Entry 7K23 (electron microscopy, 3.30 A resolution); this record covers chains H2 and C of the 15 polymer chains in the assembly.

== Chain H2 ==
Protein: 8A7H5 Fab heavy chain
From: Rattus norvegicus
Notes: antibody fragment or engineered binder
Amino-acid sequence (117 residues; numbered 1 to 117; the number before each row is that of its first residue):
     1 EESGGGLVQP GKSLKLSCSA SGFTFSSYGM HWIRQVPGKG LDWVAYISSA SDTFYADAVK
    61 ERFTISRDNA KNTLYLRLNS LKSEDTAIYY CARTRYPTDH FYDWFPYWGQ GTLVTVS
Unresolved in the structure: 1-13, 113-117
Cystine bridges: Cys18-Cys91

== Chain C ==
Protein: Capsid protein VP1
From: Mus musculus polyomavirus 1
Reference sequence: A0A247D727 (A0A247D727_POVM1); residues -15 to 367 here correspond to UniProt positions 2-384 (UniProt number = residue number + 17)
Amino-acid sequence (383 residues; each row starts with the number of its first residue; numbers below 1 keep their minus sign (Ala-15 is residue -15)):
   -15 APKRKSGVSK CETKCTKACP RPAPVPKLLI KGGMEVLDLV TGPDSVTEIE AFLNPRMGQP
    45 PTPESLTEGG QYYGWSRGIN LATSDTEDSP ENNTLPTWSM AKLQLPMLNE DLTCDTLQMW
   105 EAVSVKTEVV GSGSLLDVHG FNKPTDTVNT KGISTPVEGS QYHVFAVGGE PLDLQGLVTD
   165 ARTKYKEEGV VTIKTITKKD MVNKDQVLNP ISKAKLDKDG MYPVEIWHPD PAKNENTRYF
   225 GNYTGGTTTP PVLQFTNTLT TVLLDENGVG PLCKGEGLYL SCVDIMGWRV TRNYDVHHWR
   285 GLPRYFKITL RKRWVKNPYP MASLISSLFN NMLPQVQGQP MEGENTQVEE VRVYDGTEPV
   345 PGDPDMTRYV DRFGKTKTVF PGN
Unresolved in the structure: -15 to 0, 358-367

== How chain H2 and chain C interact ==
Residue-residue contacts - 21 pairs, chain H2 then chain C:
  Ser26(H2) with Thr51(C), hydrogen bond (side chain-backbone); Glu52(C)
  Ser49(H2) with Arg61(C), hydrogen bond
  Ala50(H2) with Arg61(C); Asn77(C)
  Asp52(H2) with Glu75(C)
  Phe54(H2) with Glu75(C)
  Asn69(H2) with Glu52(C)
  Ala70(H2) with Glu52(C)
  Tyr96(H2) with Asn277(C)
  Thr98(H2) with Asn277(C), hydrogen bond
  Asp99(H2) with Arg61(C), salt bridge; Asn64(C), hydrogen bond (backbone-side chain)
  His100(H2) with Asn64(C), hydrogen bond; Tyr278(C); Val280(C)
  Phe101(H2) with Asn64(C)
  Tyr102(H2) with Thr67(C); Tyr278(C)
  Asp103(H2) with Tyr278(C)
  Trp104(H2) with Tyr278(C), hydrogen bond
Interface residues without a listed pair, chain C (13 interface residues in all): Tyr56, Gly62, Thr275

== Overview ==
Chain H2 and chain C form an interface of 15 and 13 residues respectively; the contacts include 6 hydrogen
bonds and 1 salt bridge. Polar pairs include Asp99(H2)-Arg61(C), Ser26(H2)-Thr51(C) and Ser49(H2)-Arg61(C).
Chain H2 is 8A7H5 Fab heavy chain (Rattus norvegicus) and chain C is Capsid protein VP1 (Mus musculus
polyomavirus 1); the structure, Murine polyomavirus hexavalent capsomer with 8A7H5 Fab, subparticle
reconstruction, was determined by electron microscopy together with 7K22, 7K24 and 7K25 from the same study.
